Entry 7Z8K (electron microscopy, 4.37 A resolution (low resolution: residue-level contacts below are approximate; hydrogen-bond / salt-bridge calls are withheld)); this record covers chains X and x of the 9 polymer chains in the assembly.

# Chain X (and x)
Name: BICD family-like cargo adapter 1
Organism: Mus musculus
Notes: chain x of this document is another copy of the same molecule, construct and numbering; everything in this record applies to it too
UniProt: A0JNT9 (BICL1_MOUSE); numbering as in UniProt (aligned over 1-577)
Amino-acid sequence (577 residues; each row starts with the number of its first residue):
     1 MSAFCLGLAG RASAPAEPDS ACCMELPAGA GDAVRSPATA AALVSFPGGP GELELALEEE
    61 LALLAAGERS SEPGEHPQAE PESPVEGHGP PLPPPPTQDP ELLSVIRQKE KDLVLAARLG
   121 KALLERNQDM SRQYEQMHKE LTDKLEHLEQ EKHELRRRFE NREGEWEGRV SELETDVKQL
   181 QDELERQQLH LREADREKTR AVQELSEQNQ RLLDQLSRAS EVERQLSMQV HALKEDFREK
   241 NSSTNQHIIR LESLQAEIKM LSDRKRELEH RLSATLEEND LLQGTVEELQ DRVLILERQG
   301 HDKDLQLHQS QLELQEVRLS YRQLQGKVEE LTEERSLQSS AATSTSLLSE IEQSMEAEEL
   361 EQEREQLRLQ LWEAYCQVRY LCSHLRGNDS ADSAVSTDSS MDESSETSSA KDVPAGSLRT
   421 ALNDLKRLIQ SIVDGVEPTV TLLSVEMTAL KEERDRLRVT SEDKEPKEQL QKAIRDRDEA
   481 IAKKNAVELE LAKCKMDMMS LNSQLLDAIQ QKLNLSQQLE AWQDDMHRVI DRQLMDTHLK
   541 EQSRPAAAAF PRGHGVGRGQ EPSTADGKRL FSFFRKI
Disordered / not traced: 1-178, 316-577 (chain x: 1-178, 314-577)
Swiss-Prot annotation at these positions:
  - motif: Ala116 to Gly120 (CC1 box)
  - mutagenesis: Lys512 (K512M: Abolishes Rab6-binding)

# Chain X / chain x interface
Contacting residue pairs (4; chain X residue first):
  Leu205(X) with Leu205(x)
  Leu212(X) with Leu212(x)
  Ala219(X) with Ala219(x)
  Leu289(X) with Leu289(x)
Also at the interface, not in a pair above, chain X (9 interface residues in all): Gln187, Lys198, Leu226, Leu254, Leu282
Also at the interface, not in a pair above, chain x (9 interface residues in all): Gln187, Lys198, Leu226, Leu254, Leu282

# In short
Chain X and chain x each contribute 9 residues to their interface. UniProt lists one mutagenesis site on chain
X.
Chain X and chain x are both BICD family-like cargo adapter 1 (Mus musculus); the structure, Cytoplasmic
dynein (A1) bound to BICDR1, was determined by electron microscopy together with 7Z8J and 7Z8L from the same
study.
